2R0G - chain A; structure by X-ray diffraction, 2.37 A resolution.

# Chain A
Molecule: RebC
From: Lechevalieria aerocolonigenes
UniProt: Q8KI25 (Q8KI25_NOCAE); residue numbers follow UniProt; this construct covers 1-529
Sequence (549 residues; row label = number of the first residue in the row; numbers below 1 keep their minus sign (Met-19 is residue -19)):
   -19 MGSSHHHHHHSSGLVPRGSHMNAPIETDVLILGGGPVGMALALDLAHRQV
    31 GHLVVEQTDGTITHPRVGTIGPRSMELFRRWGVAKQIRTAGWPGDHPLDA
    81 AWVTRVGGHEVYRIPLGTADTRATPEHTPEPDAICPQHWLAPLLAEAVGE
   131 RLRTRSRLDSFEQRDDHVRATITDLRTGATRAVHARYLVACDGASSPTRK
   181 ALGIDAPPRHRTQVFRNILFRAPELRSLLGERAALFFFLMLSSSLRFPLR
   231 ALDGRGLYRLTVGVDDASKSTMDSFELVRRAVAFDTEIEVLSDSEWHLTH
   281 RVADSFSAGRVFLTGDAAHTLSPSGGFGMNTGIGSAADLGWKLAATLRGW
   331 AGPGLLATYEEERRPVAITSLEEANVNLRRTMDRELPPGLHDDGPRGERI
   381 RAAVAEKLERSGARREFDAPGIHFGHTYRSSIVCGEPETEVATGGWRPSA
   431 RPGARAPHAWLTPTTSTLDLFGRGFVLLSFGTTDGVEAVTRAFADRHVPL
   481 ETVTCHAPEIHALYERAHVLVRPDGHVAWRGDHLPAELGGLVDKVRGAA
Unresolved in the structure: -19 to 2, 246-250
Construct notes: expression tag (-19 to 0)
Residues lining bound ligands:
  - 7CK (7-carboxy-5-hydroxy-12,13-dihydro-6H-indolo[2,3-a]pyrrolo[3,4-c]carbazole): Thr49, Phe195, Phe216, Phe218, Phe227, Pro228, Arg230, Arg239, Thr241, Trp276, Pro303, Ser304, Gly305, Gly306, Leu358, Thr361, Glu396, Phe397
  - FAD (flavin-adenine dinucleotide): Leu12, Gly13, Gly14, Gly15, Pro16, Val17, Gly18, Val35, Glu36, Gln37, Thr38, Arg46, Val47, Gly48, Thr49, Ser136, Arg137, Leu138, Cys171, Asp172, Gly173, Asn197, Arg230, Arg239, Trp276, Thr294, Gly295, Asp296, Pro303, Gly306, Phe307, Gly308, Met309, Asn310
What the authors report for this chain:
  - binding site for flavin-adenine dinucleotide: Arg46
  - binding site for 7CK: Phe227, Arg230, Arg239, Pro303 to Gly306, Leu358, Glu396
  - conformationally variable residues (order/disorder transition, side-chain flip): Arg46, Phe227, Ala354 to Asp363, Glu396

# In short
Ligands of chain A: flavin-adenine dinucleotide and compound 7CK. The paper reports a binding site for 7CK at
Phe227, Arg230 and Arg239 among others; a binding site for flavin-adenine dinucleotide at Arg46.
Chain A is RebC (Lechevalieria aerocolonigenes); the structure, Chromopyrrolic acid-soaked RebC with bound
7-carboxy-K252c, was determined by X-ray diffraction together with 2R0C and 2R0P from the same study.
